2JA3 - chains A and B; structure by X-ray diffraction, 3.05 A resolution.

Chain A (and B):
Name: Chloride channel protein 5
Organism: Homo sapiens
Notes: fragment: cytoplasmic domain, residues 571-746; chain B of this document is another copy of the same molecule, construct and numbering; everything in this record applies to it too
UniProtKB: P51795 (CLCN5_HUMAN); numbering as in UniProt (aligned over 571-746)
Sequence (185 residues; numbered 570 to 754; the number before each row is that of its first residue):
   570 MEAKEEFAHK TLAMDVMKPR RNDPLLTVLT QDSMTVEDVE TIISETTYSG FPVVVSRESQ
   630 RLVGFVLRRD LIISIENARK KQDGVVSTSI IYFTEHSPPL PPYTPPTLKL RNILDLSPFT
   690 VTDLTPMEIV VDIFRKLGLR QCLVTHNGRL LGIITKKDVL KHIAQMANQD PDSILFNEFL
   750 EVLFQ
Unresolved in the structure: 570-577, 738-744, 752-754 (chain B: 570-577, 739-743, 754)
Residues lining bound ligands: ADP (adenosine-5'-diphosphate): Lys587, Leu595, Thr596, Thr616, Tyr617, Ser618, Gly619, Phe620, Pro621, Ile722, Thr724, Lys726, Asp727

Interface between chain A and chain B:
Residue-residue contacts (22; chain A residue first):
  Arg630(A) with Asn716(B), hydrogen bond (side chain-backbone); Arg718(B)
  Leu631(A) with Asn716(B)
  Val632(A) with Asn716(B)
  Leu685(A) with Thr691(B), hydrogen bond (backbone-side chain); Leu693(B), hydrophobic
  Ser686(A) with Thr691(B), hydrogen bond; Leu693(B); Thr694(B), hydrogen bond
  Phe688(A) with Ile702(B), hydrophobic
  Thr691(A) with Leu685(B), hydrogen bond (side chain-backbone); Ser686(B), hydrogen bond
  Leu693(A) with Ser686(B)
  Thr694(A) with Ser686(B), hydrogen bond
  Lys705(A) with Lys705(B)
  Leu706(A) with Lys705(B)
  Asn716(A) with Val624(B); Arg630(B), hydrogen bond (backbone-side chain); Leu631(B); Val632(B)
  Gly717(A) with Gly717(B)
  Arg718(A) with Arg630(B)
Other interface residues (no listed pair), chain A (17 interface residues in all): Val624, Pro695, Ile702
Other interface residues (no listed pair), chain B (18 interface residues in all): Arg680, Phe688, Ile698, Leu706

Summary:
Chain A and chain B form an interface of 17 and 18 residues respectively; the contacts include 8 hydrogen
bonds. Polar contacts include Arg630(A)-Asn716(B), Leu685(A)-Thr691(B) and Ser686(A)-Thr691(B). Bound to chain
A: ADP.
Chain A and chain B are both Chloride channel protein 5 (Homo sapiens); the structure, Cytoplasmic Domain of
the Human Chloride Transporter ClC-5 in complex with ADP, was determined by X-ray diffraction, deposited
together with 2J9L.
